PDB entry 6AT2 | X-ray diffraction, 1.44 A resolution | chain A

Chain A:
Name: Phosphoenolpyruvate carboxykinase (ATP)
Source organism: Escherichia coli (strain K12)
Notes: EC 4.1.1.49
UniProt: P22259 (PCKA_ECOLI); residue numbers follow UniProt; this construct covers 1-540
Chain sequence (546 residues; each row starts with the number of its first residue):
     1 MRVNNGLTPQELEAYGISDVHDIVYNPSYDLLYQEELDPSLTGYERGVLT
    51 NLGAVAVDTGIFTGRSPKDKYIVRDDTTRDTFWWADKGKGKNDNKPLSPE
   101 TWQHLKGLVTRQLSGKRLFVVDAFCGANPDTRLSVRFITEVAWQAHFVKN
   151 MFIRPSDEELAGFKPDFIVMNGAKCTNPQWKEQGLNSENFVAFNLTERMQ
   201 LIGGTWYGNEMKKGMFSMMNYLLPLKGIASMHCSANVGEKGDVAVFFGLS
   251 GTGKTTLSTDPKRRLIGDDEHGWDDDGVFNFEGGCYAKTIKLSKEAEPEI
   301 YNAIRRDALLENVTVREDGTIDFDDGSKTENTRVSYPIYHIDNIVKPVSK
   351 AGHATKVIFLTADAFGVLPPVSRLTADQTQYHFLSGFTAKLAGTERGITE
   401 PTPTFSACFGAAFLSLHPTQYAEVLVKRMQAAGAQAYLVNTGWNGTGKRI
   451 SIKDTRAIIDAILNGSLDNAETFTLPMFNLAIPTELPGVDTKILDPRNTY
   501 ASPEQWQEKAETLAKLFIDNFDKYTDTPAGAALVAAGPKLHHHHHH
Unresolved in the structure: 1-5, 88-89, 543-546
Sequence notes: engineered mutation Asn209 (Gly in P22259); expression tag (541-546)
Bound ions: Mn2+: Lys213, His232, Asp269 (together with ATP); Mg2+: Thr255 (together with ATP)
Small-molecule neighbours:
  - ATP (adenosine-5'-triphosphate): His232, Leu249, Ser250, Gly251, Thr252, Gly253, Lys254, Thr255, Thr256, Leu257, Asp269, Tyr286, Lys288, Ile290, Glu297, Arg333, Thr441, Arg449, Ile450, Ser451, Ile452, Thr455
  - thiosulfate (THJ): Gly64, Arg65, Tyr207, Asn209, Ser250, Asn331, Arg333
Curated features (UniProtKB/Swiss-Prot):
  - binding site (substrate): Arg65, Tyr207, Lys213, Arg333
  - binding site (Ca(2+)): Lys149, Asn150, Phe152, Gly283
  - binding site (ATP): Lys213, His232, Gly248 to Thr256, Glu297, Arg333, Arg449, Ile450, Thr455
  - binding site (Mn(2+)): Lys213, His232, Asp269
  - modified residue (N6-acetyllysine): Lys87, Lys523
  - mutagenesis: Arg65 (R65Q: Slightly lower catalytic efficiency compared to wild-type and the affinity binding for OAA is 330-fold higher than for wild-type), Asp268 (D268N: In PCK51; altered-activity mutant that catalyzes the conversion from oxaloacetate to pyruvate (OAA decarboxylase activity)), Gly284 (G284S: In PCK53; shows reduced-activity)

Summary:
Chain A binds ATP and thiosulfate. Lys213, His232 and Asp269 coordinate Mn2+. Curated annotation (UniProt)
lists 4 substrate-binding residues, 4 Ca2+-binding residues, 16 ATP-binding residues and 3 Mn2+-binding
residues.
Chain A is Phosphoenolpyruvate carboxykinase (ATP) (Escherichia coli (strain K12)); the structure, E. coli
phosphoenolpyruvate carboxykinase G209N mutant bound to thiosulfate, was determined by X-ray diffraction,
deposited together with 6ASI, 6ASM, 6ASN, 6AT3 and 6AT4.
